5UWF - chain C; structure by X-ray diffraction, 1.87 A resolution.

[Chain C]
Name: cAMP and cAMP-inhibited cGMP 3', 5'-cyclic phosphodiesterase 10A
Source organism: Homo sapiens
Notes: EC 3.1.4.17, 3.1.4.35
Reference sequence: Q9Y233 (PDE10_HUMAN), isoform Q9Y233-2; residue numbers follow UniProt; this construct covers 449-789
Chain sequence (344 residues; numbered 446 to 789; the number before each row is that of its first residue):
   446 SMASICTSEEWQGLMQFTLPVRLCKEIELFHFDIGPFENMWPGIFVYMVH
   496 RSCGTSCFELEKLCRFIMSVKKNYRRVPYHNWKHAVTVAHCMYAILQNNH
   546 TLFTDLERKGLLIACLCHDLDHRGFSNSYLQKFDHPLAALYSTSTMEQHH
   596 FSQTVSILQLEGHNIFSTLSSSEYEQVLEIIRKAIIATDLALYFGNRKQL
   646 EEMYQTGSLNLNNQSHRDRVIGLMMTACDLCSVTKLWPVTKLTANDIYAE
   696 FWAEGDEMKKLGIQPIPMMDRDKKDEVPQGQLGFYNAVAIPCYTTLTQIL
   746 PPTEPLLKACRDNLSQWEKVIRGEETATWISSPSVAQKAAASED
Unresolved in the structure: 769-789
Sequence notes: expression tag (446-448)
Ion coordination: Zn2+: His529, His563, Asp564, Asp674; Mg2+ near Asp564 (its only coordinating residue here)
Small-molecule neighbours: 16d (8Q7; 9-[(1S)-2,2-difluorocyclopropane-1-carbonyl]-6-[(4-methoxyphenyl)methyl]-8,9,10,11-tetrahydropyrido[4',3':4,5]thieno[3,2-e][1,2,4]triazolo[1,5-c]pyrimidin-5(6H)-one): Tyr524, His525, Leu635, Asp674, Leu675, Ser677, Val678, Ile692, Tyr693, Glu695, Phe696, Ile711, Met713, Met714, Gln726, Phe729
Swiss-Prot annotation at these positions:
  - binding site (3',5'-cyclic AMP): Gln659

[Overview]
Chain C binds 16d. The Zn2+ site is built by His529, His563, Asp564 and Asp674. UniProt lists residue binding
3',5'-cyclic AMP Gln659.
Chain C is cAMP and cAMP-inhibited cGMP 3', 5'-cyclic phosphodiesterase 10A (Homo sapiens); the structure,
Crystal structure of human PDE10A in complex with inhibitor 16d, was determined by X-ray diffraction.
